PDB entry 5T8D | X-ray diffraction, 2.15 A resolution | chains A and C of the 3 polymer chains in the assembly

Chain A:
Name: I-OnuI_e-vHIVInt_v2
Source organism: synthetic construct
Amino-acid sequence (296 residues; each row starts with the number of its first residue):
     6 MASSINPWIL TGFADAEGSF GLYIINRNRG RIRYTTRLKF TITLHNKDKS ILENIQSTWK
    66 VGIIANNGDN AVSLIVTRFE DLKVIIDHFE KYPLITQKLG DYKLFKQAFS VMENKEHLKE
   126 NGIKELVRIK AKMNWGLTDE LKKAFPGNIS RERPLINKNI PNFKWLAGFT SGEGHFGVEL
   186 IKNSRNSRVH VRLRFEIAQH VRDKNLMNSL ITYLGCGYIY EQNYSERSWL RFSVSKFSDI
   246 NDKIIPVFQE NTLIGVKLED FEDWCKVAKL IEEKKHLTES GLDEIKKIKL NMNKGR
Not modelled in the structure: 6, 34-36
Ion coordination: Ca2+ site 1: Ala21, Glu178 (shared with 1 residue of chain B; DA16(C) of chain C); Ca2+ site 2: Glu22, Gly177 (shared with 1 residue of chain B; DT15(C) of chain C); Ca2+ site 3: Glu22, Glu178 (shared with 2 residues of chain B; DT15(C), DA16(C) of chain C)
From the paper describing this entry:
  - specificity-determining residues: Lys44
  - binding site for the 26-nt DNA strand: Arg42, Lys44

Chain C:
Molecule: 26-nt DNA strand
Sequence (26 nucleotides; each row starts with the number of its first residue):
     1 CCATTGTGGA TGAATACTGC CATTCC
Ion coordination: Ca2+ site 1: DT15 (shared with Glu22(A), Gly177(A) of chain A; 1 residue of chain B); Ca2+ site 2: DT15, DA16 (shared with Glu22(A), Glu178(A) of chain A; 2 residues of chain B); Ca2+ site 3: DA16 (shared with Ala21(A), Glu178(A) of chain A; 1 residue of chain B)

Chain A / chain C interface:
Contacting residue pairs - 62 pairs, chain A then chain C:
  Ala21(A) - DA16(C)  phosphate contact
  Glu22(A) - DT15(C)  phosphate contact
  Glu22(A) - DA16(C)  phosphate contact
  Gly23(A) - DA16(C)  sugar contact
  Gly23(A) - DC17(C)  phosphate contact
  Ser24(A) - DA16(C)  sugar contact
  Ser24(A) - DC17(C)  hydrogen bond to the phosphate
  Tyr28(A) - DC17(C)  sugar contact
  Tyr28(A) - DT18(C)  hydrogen bond to the phosphate
  Arg42(A) - DC20(C)  base contact
  Lys44(A) - DT18(C)  base contact
  Lys44(A) - DG19(C)  hydrogen bond to the base
  Thr46(A) - DT18(C)  base contact
  Thr48(A) - DT15(C)  sugar contact
  Thr48(A) - DA16(C)  base contact
  Thr48(A) - DC17(C)  hydrogen bond to the base
  Leu49(A) - DT15(C)  sugar contact
  His50(A) - DA14(C)  phosphate contact
  His50(A) - DT15(C)  hydrogen bond to the phosphate
  Ala76(A) - DT15(C)  base contact
  Lys103(A) - DA16(C)  phosphate contact
  Lys103(A) - DC17(C)  salt bridge to the phosphate
  Asn139(A) - DC17(C)  phosphate contact
  Asn139(A) - DT18(C)  hydrogen bond to the phosphate
  Trp140(A) - DC17(C)  sugar contact
  Trp140(A) - DT18(C)  hydrogen bond to the phosphate
  Thr143(A) - DG19(C)  phosphate contact
  Glu178(A) - DA16(C)  phosphate contact
  Ile186(A) - DT5(C)  base contact
  Arg190(A) - DC1(C)  sugar contact
  Arg190(A) - DC2(C)  salt bridge to the phosphate
  Asn191(A) - DC2(C)  hydrogen bond to the phosphate
  Arg193(A) - DC2(C)  salt bridge to the phosphate
  His195(A) - DC2(C)  sugar contact
  His195(A) - DA3(C)  salt bridge to the phosphate
  His195(A) - DT4(C)  base contact
  Arg197(A) - DT5(C)  base contact
  Arg197(A) - DG6(C)  hydrogen bond to the base
  Arg197(A) - DT7(C)  base contact
  Arg199(A) - DT7(C)  hydrogen bond to the base
  Arg199(A) - DG8(C)  hydrogen bond to the base
  Tyr223(A) - DG6(C)  hydrogen bond to the phosphate
  Tyr223(A) - DT7(C)  phosphate contact
  Tyr225(A) - DG6(C)  sugar contact
  Tyr225(A) - DT7(C)  hydrogen bond to the phosphate
  Tyr225(A) - DG8(C)  phosphate contact
  Glu226(A) - DG8(C)  sugar contact
  Gln227(A) - DG9(C)  phosphate contact
  Gln227(A) - DA10(C)  hydrogen bond to the base
  Tyr229(A) - DA10(C)  phosphate contact
  Tyr229(A) - DT11(C)  hydrogen bond to the phosphate
  Trp234(A) - DA10(C)  base contact
  Trp234(A) - DT11(C)  base contact
  Arg236(A) - DG8(C)  base contact
  Arg236(A) - DG9(C)  hydrogen bond to the base
  Arg236(A) - DA10(C)  base contact
  Ser240(A) - DT5(C)  phosphate contact
  Lys241(A) - DT5(C)  salt bridge to the phosphate
  Lys241(A) - DG6(C)  phosphate contact
  Phe242(A) - DT5(C)  hydrogen bond to the phosphate
  His281(A) - DT4(C)  salt bridge to the phosphate
  Leu282(A) - DA3(C)  phosphate contact
Interface residues without a listed pair, chain A (44 interface residues in all): Phe25, Asp53, Asn72, Asn75, Gly141, Val196, Glu201, Ser238
Interface residues without a listed pair, chain C (19 interface residues in all): DC21

Summary:
44 residues of chain A face 19 of chain C across their interface; the contacts include 17 hydrogen bonds and 6
salt bridges. Polar pairs include Lys44(A)-DG19(C), Thr48(A)-DC17(C) and Arg197(A)-DG6(C). Ala21(A), Glu178(A)
and DA16(C) coordinate Ca2+ site 3. The paper reports a binding site for the 26-nt DNA strand at Arg42(A) and
Lys44(A); the specificity determinant Lys44(A).
Chain A is I-OnuI_e-vHIVInt_v2 (synthetic construct) and chain C is a 26-nt DNA strand; the structure,
Engineered variant of I-OnuI meganuclease targeting the HIV integrase gene; harbors 47 point mutations
relative to ..., was determined by X-ray diffraction together with 5V0Q from the same study.
